PDB entry 7OZK | electron microscopy, 2.31 A resolution | chains A and D of the 4 polymer chains in the assembly

[Chain A]
Name: Capsid protein VP1
From: Human enterovirus 70 (strain J670/71)
UniProt: P32537 (POLG_HE701); residues 2-306 here correspond to UniProt positions 563-867 (UniProt number = residue number + 561)
Amino-acid sequence (305 residues; numbered 2 to 306; the number before each row is that of its first residue):
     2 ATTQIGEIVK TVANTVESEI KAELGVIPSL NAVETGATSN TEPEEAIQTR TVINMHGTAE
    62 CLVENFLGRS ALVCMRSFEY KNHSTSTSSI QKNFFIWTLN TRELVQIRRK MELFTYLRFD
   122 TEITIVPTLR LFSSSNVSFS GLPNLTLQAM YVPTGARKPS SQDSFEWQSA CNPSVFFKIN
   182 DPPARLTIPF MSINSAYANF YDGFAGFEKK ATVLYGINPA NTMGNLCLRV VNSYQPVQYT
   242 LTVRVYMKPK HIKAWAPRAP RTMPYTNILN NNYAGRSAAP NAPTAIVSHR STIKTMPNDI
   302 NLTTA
Unresolved in the structure: 2-6, 304-306
Residues lining bound ligands: win63843 (W11; 3-{3,5-dimethyl-4-[3-(3-methyl-isoxazol-5-yl)-propoxy]-phenyl}-5-trifluoromethyl-[1,2,4]oxadiazole): W98, L100, T102, M112, F120, T122, I124, I126, A150, M151, Y152, P174, S175, V176, L187, I189, M192, Y198, N222, M224, L227, V246, M248
Swiss-Prot annotation at these positions:
  - site: A306 (Cleavage)
From the paper describing this entry:
  - conformationally variable residues (side-chain flip): M112, M192, M224
  - binding site for win63843: W98, F120, I124, Y152, Y198, M224

[Chain D]
Name: Capsid protein VP4
From: Human enterovirus 70 (strain J670/71)
UniProt: P32537 (POLG_HE701); residues 1-68 here correspond to UniProt positions 2-69 (UniProt number = residue number + 1)
Amino-acid sequence (68 residues; row label = number of the first residue in the row):
     1 GAQVSRQQTG THENANVATG GSSITYNQIN FYKDSYAASA SKQDFSQDPS KFTEPVAEAL
    61 KAGAPVLK
Unresolved in the structure: 1-27, 68
Swiss-Prot annotation at these positions:
  - site: K68 (Cleavage)
  - lipidation: G1 (N-myristoyl glycine)

[Interface between chain A and chain D]
Pairs across the interface (41):
  G7(A) with Q47(D); D48(D)
  E8(A) with F45(D); S46(D); Q47(D), hydrogen bond (backbone-backbone)
  I9(A) with F45(D); S46(D)
  V10(A) with F45(D), hydrogen bond (backbone-backbone); Q47(D)
  K11(A) with F45(D)
  V27(A) with G63(D)
  I28(A) with G63(D), hydrogen bond (backbone-backbone)
  P29(A) with G63(D)
  A33(A) with V66(D)
  T36(A) with V56(D)
  A38(A) with T53(D); V56(D), hydrophobic; L60(D), hydrophobic
  T39(A) with T53(D), hydrogen bond (backbone-backbone); E54(D)
  N41(A) with K61(D); A62(D)
  T59(A) with F45(D)
  A60(A) with F45(D), hydrophobic
  L63(A) with Q43(D); D44(D)
  E65(A) with A40(D); S41(D), hydrogen bond
  D121(A) with Y36(D)
  T188(A) with Y36(D)
  P190(A) with Y36(D)
  K251(A) with Y36(D); A37(D), hydrogen bond (side chain-backbone); A38(D), hydrogen bond (side chain-backbone)
  H252(A) with Q28(D), hydrogen bond; S35(D); Y36(D); A38(D), hydrogen bond (side chain-backbone); S39(D), hydrogen bond (side chain-backbone); S41(D)
  P258(A) with F52(D)
Other interface residues (no listed pair), chain A (30 interface residues in all): G26, N32, G37, S40, E46, I189, K249
Other interface residues (no listed pair), chain D (27 interface residues in all): P49, P55, P65, L67

[Overview]
30 residues of chain A and 27 residues of chain D are in contact; the contacts include 10 hydrogen bonds.
Among the polar pairs are E65(A)-S41(D), K251(A)-A37(D) and K251(A)-A38(D). Ligands of chain A: win63843. From
the paper: a binding site for win63843 at W98(A), F120(A) and I124(A) among others; conformational variability
at M112(A), M192(A) and M224(A).
Chain A is Capsid protein VP1 and chain D is Capsid protein VP4, both from Human enterovirus 70 (strain
J670/71); the structure, CryoEM structure of human enterovirus 70 in complex with Pleconaril, was determined
by electron microscopy together with 7OZL, 7OZI, 7OZJ and 7OPX from the same study.
